PDB entry 7PC2 | electron microscopy, 2.80 A resolution | chains A and C of the 18 polymer chains in the assembly

== Chain A (and C) ==
Name: gp120, BG505 SOSIP.664 T332N
Organism: Human immunodeficiency virus
Notes: chain C of this document is another copy of the same molecule, construct and numbering; everything in this record applies to it too
Chain sequence (481 residues; row label = number of the first residue in the row; note: 15 numbers in that range are skipped by the numbering (no residue carries them; nothing is unmodelled there); a row labelled like 185A-185L holds insertion residues (185A, then the next letters in order)):
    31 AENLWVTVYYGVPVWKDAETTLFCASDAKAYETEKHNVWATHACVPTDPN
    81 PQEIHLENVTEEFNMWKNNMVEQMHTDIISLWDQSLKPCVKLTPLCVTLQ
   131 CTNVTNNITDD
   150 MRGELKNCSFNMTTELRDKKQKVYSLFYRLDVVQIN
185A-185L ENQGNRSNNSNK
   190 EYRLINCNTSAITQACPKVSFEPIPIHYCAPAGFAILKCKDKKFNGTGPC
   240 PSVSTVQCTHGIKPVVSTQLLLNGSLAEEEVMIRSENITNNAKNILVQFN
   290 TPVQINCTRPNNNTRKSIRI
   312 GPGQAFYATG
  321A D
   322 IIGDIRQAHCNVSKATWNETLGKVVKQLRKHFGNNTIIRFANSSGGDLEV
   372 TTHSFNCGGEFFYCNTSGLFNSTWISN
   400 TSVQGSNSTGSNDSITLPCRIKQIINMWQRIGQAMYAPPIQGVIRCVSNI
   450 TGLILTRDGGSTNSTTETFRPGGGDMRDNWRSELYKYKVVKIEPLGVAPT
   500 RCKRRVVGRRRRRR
Unresolved in the structure: 31, 59-65, 185B-185L, 400-409, 507-513
Disulfide bonds: Cys-54/Cys-74, Cys-119/Cys-205, Cys-126/Cys-196, Cys-131/Cys-157, Cys-218/Cys-247, Cys-228/Cys-239, Cys-296/Cys-331, Cys-378/Cys-445, Cys-385/Cys-418
Covalently attached groups: N-acetylglucosamine (NAG) linked to Asn-88, Asn-133, Asn-137, Asn-156, Asn-160, Asn-197, Asn-234, Asn-262, Asn-301, Asn-339, Asn-355, Asn-363, Asn-386, Asn-392, Asn-411, Asn-448; glycan linked to Asn-276, Asn-295, Asn-332
Reported in the primary citation:
  - post-translational modification sites: Asn-262, Asn-295, Asn-332, Asn-411
  - mutagenesis - N295A, N332A: decreased binding to 7-269
  - mutagenesis - N386A: decreased binding to 7-155 and 7-176 antibodies
  - mutagenesis - N262A: decreased binding to all conformation-dependent antibodies
  - mutagenesis - G324A/D325A: unchanged binding to pt7 bNAbs

== Chain A / chain C interface ==
Contacting residue pairs (13; chain A residue first):
  Cys-126(A) / Glu-164(C)
  Cys-126(A) / Leu-165(C)
  Cys-126(A) / Arg-166(C)  hydrogen bond (backbone-backbone)
  Cys-126(A) / Pro-313(C)  hydrophobic
  Val-127(A) / Arg-166(C)
  Val-127(A) / Asp-167(C)
  Thr-128(A) / Leu-165(C)
  Thr-128(A) / Asp-167(C)  hydrogen bond
  Lys-169(A) / Arg-166(C)
  Cys-196(A) / Glu-164(C)
  Cys-196(A) / Pro-313(C)
  Thr-198(A) / Gly-314(C)
  Ser-199(A) / Pro-313(C)
Other interface residues (no listed pair), chain A (11 interface residues in all): Arg-166, Ile-184, Asn-197, Ala-200
Other interface residues (no listed pair), chain C (7 interface residues in all): Arg-308

== Overview ==
11 residues of chain A and 7 residues of chain C are in contact; the contacts include 2 hydrogen bonds. Among
the polar pairs are Thr-128(A)/Asp-167(C) and Cys-126(A)/Arg-166(C). From the paper: N295A and N332A of chain
A reduce binding to 7-269; modification sites Asn-262(A), Asn-295(A) and Asn-332(A) among others; 5
substitutions were tested in all.
Both chains are gp120, BG505 SOSIP.664 T332N (Human immunodeficiency virus). Entry 7PC2 (HIV-1 Env (BG505
SOSIP.664) in complex with the IgA bNAb 7-269 and the antibody 3BNC117) was determined by electron microscopy.
